Entry 5ANC (electron microscopy, 4.20 A resolution (low resolution: residue-level contacts below are approximate; hydrogen-bond / salt-bridge calls are withheld)); this record covers chains E and N of the 11 polymer chains in the assembly.

Chain E:
Molecule: 60S ribosomal protein L23
Organism: Dictyostelium discoideum
UniProt: Q54G86 (RL23_DICDI); residues 1-136 here = UniProt positions 1-136
Amino-acid sequence (136 residues; each row starts with the number of its first residue):
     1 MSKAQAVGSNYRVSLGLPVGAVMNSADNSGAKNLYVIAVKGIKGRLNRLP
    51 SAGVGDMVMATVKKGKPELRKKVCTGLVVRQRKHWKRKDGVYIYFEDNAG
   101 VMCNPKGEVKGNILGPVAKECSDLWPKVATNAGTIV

Chain N:
Molecule: 26S ribosomal RNA
Organism: Dictyostelium discoideum
Sequence (3741 nucleotides; numbered 1 to 3741; the number before each row is that of its first residue):
     1 UCCGCCUCACCUUUGUAAGAUUACCCGCUGAACUUAAGCAUAUCAGUAAG
    51 CGGAGGAAAAGAAACUAACUAGGAUUCCGUCAGUAACGGCGAGUGAAGAC
   101 GGAAUAGCCCAAGGUUCAAACCUGGAUCUCUUCGAGGUUAGGUGAUGUGA
   151 CCUAUGGACUGAUGGAGCCCGCUGUUGUGACUGCUAAUUCCGUUUGGAAU
   201 UUCGAGUCGUAGAAGGUGAUAACCCUGUUCGCAGUAUCACAACAGUUGGA
   251 CUUUGCCAUUAGCUCCACGAGUAGGAAUGUCUGAAAUUGCAUUCUGAAUG
   301 GGUGAUAAGAUUCAUCCAAGGCUAAAUAUAUGUUAGGAGAUCGAUAGCAU
   351 ACAAGUACCGUGAGGGAAAGGUGAAAAGAACUUUGAAAAAAGGUUUAAAA
   401 GUAUUUGACACCGUUUAUGUGGAAGCGUUUACUUGGACCCCGAUUAAUGA
   451 CGUCGGUUUAGCUCUAAUUCUUAGGUGGCCAAAGUAGAGUGUUACGUGCU
   501 GAUCAAAAGGUAACGGACAUUUGAUUCAUUGGUUAUCGACGAGGAAGGUA
   551 CUCUAAAUCGGCCAGUUACUAACGGGUGAGAUCUGAUGUUUAUAAAAUGG
   601 GGGAUGAGGCUUAUCGGCUUGCUGGUGGCUCGCUCUCAAUAAUGGAUAUU
   651 GGGUUUCAUCAAGAGUGCAAAAUGGUGGCAAUUCACUAUUAGUGGUUAUU
   701 AAUUUUGUUUGCGUGGCUUGGCCUUGUCUACAGGUUAUCUUCGGAUGGCU
   751 UGUAGCUUUGUUGAACGCGUGGGCUUAAUGUUGUGAUUCUAGUAGCGUUA
   801 CCAUAUCGUUAGAGUGGGUUCAAUAAAUGUCCCGUCUUGAAACACGGAUC
   851 AAGGAGGCCGUUUUGUGUGCGAGUGUAAGAGUAAUUAAAACUCUGACGCG
   901 UAUUGAAAGAAAGAAUACUCCAAAAGAUCGUAACUACGGUUACCUUCUGU
   951 AAGGAGUGCCCGAAUCAUGAGAACUCUGUUUCGAAAGGAUUUGCGGUUGA
  1001 GCACCUAGAAUGGGACCCGAAAGGUUGUGAACUAUGCCUGAGGAAGGCGA
  1051 AGUCAGGGGAAACUCUGAUGGAGGCUUGUCGCAAUGCUGACGUGCAAAUC
  1101 GCUUGUCUAACUUGGGUAUAGGGGCGAAAGACUAAUCGAACAACCUAGUA
  1151 GCUGGUUCCUUCCGAAGUUUCCCUCAGGAUAGCUGGAGCAGUAUUCUAGU
  1201 UCCAUCUUGUAAAGACAAUGAUUAGCAGUUUCGGGGGCGUAAUGCUCUCA
  1251 GCUGAUUCUCAAACUCUGAACGGGUGGGUAUCAUUUUAAUUCACUUAAUU
  1301 GGAUUUUAAAAUUAAAUUGCACAUGUGCAAUGAAAAAUAGGAGCUCUUAG
  1351 UGGGCCAUUUUUGGUAAGCAGAACUGGCGAUGUGGGUUGAACCAAAUAUU
  1401 GGGAUAAGACGUCUAACAUUCACUAAUAGAUACCACAAAAGGUGUUAGUU
  1451 CAUUAAGACAGCAGGACGGUGGCCAUGGAAGUCGGUAUCCGCUAAGGAGU
  1501 GUGUAACAACUCACCUGCCAAAUGGACUAGCCCUGAAAAUGGAUGACGCU
  1551 AGCAGUGGAUGGUCGAUGCCCAAUCGUUAAAAGAAGUGAUAAUACUUUUA
  1601 ACGUGUAGGAAGGCGUGAAGGUAACGUAGAAGCUUGAAUGUGAAUUCGAG
  1651 UGGAGUUGUCUUUAGUGCAGAUCUUGAUGGUAGUAGCAAAUAUUCAAAAG
  1701 AAUUUACUUUGAAGGCCGAAGUGGGGAAGGGUUCCAUAACAAUGGAAUUC
  1751 ACUUAUGGGUGAGUCGAUCCUAAGGUUUGGGUUAACUCUCUCUAAUAAGG
  1801 UUACUAGGUCAUUGGAUCGAAAGUGAAGGUGGCUUUAACACUAGUGACUU
  1851 UAUAGGCCGAAAGGGAAGCGGGUUAAAAUUCCUGCACCAUCGAAUGGGAU
  1901 AUUAGGGUAACCGAUCGUAAUCCGGGACAUCAAUUGGCGGUCGAGGAAGA
  1951 GUUAUCUUUUCUUGUUAACAUUGUCUUGGGGUCCUCCGAAUCAGGUCAAC
  2001 UGGAGACGAGGAUUCAUCGCACAAUGGAAGAGCACAGUCCUUUGGAUUGG
  2051 GUCUCGCAUCCGCUAAAUGGUCCUUGAAAACCGGAUUAUGGUAUUUAAUC
  2101 CUAUUUGGUGUUCGUACCAAUAACCACAUCAGGUCUCCAAGGUGAAUAGC
  2151 CUCUGGUCAAAUGUAUUAAUGUAGAUAAGGGAAGUCGGCAAAACCGAUCU
  2201 GUAACUUCGGGAUAAGGAUUGGCUCUAAAGGCUGGUGGAGUGGACAUAUU
  2251 GGAGUUUGCUAUUUGUUUUUUACUUUUAGGAUGGGCAACUGUUUUGAAGG
  2301 UUUAAGAUGGGUGGUAAUUCUUUCCAAUGUGAGGGCUUGCUCGUUCUGCU
  2351 UUACGAUUAACAGCUAAUUUAGAACUGUGACGAUCACCGGGAAUCCAACU
  2401 GUUUAAUUAAAACAAAGCAUUGCGAUAAGCUUAAAAGCUUUUGACGCAAU
  2451 GUGAUUUCUGCCCAGUGCUCUGAAUGUCAAAGUGAAGAGAUUCAACCUAG
  2501 CACGGGUAAACGGCGGGAGUAACUAUGACUCUCUUAAGGUAGCCAAAUGC
  2551 CUCGUCAUCUAAUUAGUGACGCGCAUGAAUGGAUCAAUGAGAUUCCCACU
  2601 GUCCCUAACUACUAUACAGCGAAACCACUGCAAGGGGAACGGGCCUUGCA
  2651 AAAACAGCGGGGAAAGAAGACCCUGUUGAGCUUGACUCUAGUCUGAUAUU
  2701 GCAUAGUGACCUAAAAGGUGUAGAAUAGGUGGGAGGGGCAACCCGACGGU
  2751 GAAAUACCACCCCUUUUGGCGUUACUUUGCUAACUUGGAAUAACAGUACC
  2801 UCAUAAUUCAUUUUAUGAUGGUUUUGGUGAAUAAGCGGAUCAACCACGGG
  2851 UGAAAUCUGUGCAAAUUGGGCAACUGAUUUGUAUAGCAAAGUAGUCCCUC
  2901 UGGUCCCGUAUUAUGUCGACCAAGAACAGUUUCAGGUGGGGAGUUUGGCU
  2951 GGGGCGGCACAUUUGUUAAAAGAUAACGCAAGUGUCCAAAGGCAGGCUCA
  3001 GUGAGAACAGAAAUCUCACGUAGAGUAAAAGGGCAAAAGCCUGCUUGAUU
  3051 CUGAUUUUCAGUACUAAUCGGAACUGGGAAACCAGGGCCUAUCGAUCCUU
  3101 UAUGUGCUUAAAUCUUAACCCUAGAGGUGUCAGAAAAGUUACCACAGGGA
  3151 UAACUGGCUUGUGGCAGCCAAGCGCUCAUAGCGACGCUGCUUUUUGAUCC
  3201 UUCGAUGUCGGCUCUUCUUAUCAUUGUGAAGCAGAAUUCACAAAGUGUUG
  3251 GAUUGUUCACCCACUAACAAGGAACGUGAGCUGGGUUUAGACCGUCGUGA
  3301 GACAGGUUAGUUUUACCCUACUGUUGUCAAUUGUUUGCGUAAUAGUAGCA
  3351 UGAUUUAGUACGAGAGGAACUGUCAUGCCGGAUCACUGGUCUGUAGGUUU
  3401 AUUUGACAAAAUAGUGACCUGCCGCUACCAUCCGUUGGAUAAUGGCUGAA
  3451 CGCCUCUAAGUCAGAAUCCAUUCUAGAAACGCAAACCAAAUGCUUUAGAG
  3501 UGUGAAUGUUGUAGGUAACAUUAGGUUGUUGGUGGGGGACCACUUUCAAC
  3551 UUUAAACCAUAUGAUUAAUCGCUGUUACACUGCAGUUUCCUUCCGGUUAU
  3601 UGUGGUGGGUGGCUAAAUUCUAAUUUAUAUCCUCGUUCCGCUCAACUCUU
  3651 CGAUUGUAGACGACUAUCAAAUGAACUAGGUGCUGUAAGCUUCCGAGUAG
  3701 CGUUCAGUUACGAGGGGUUGAGGCUUUUCCAUUAGUUCUUU
Disordered / not traced: 1-1220, 1271-1355, 1603-2391, 2701-2924, 3481-3741
Sequence notes: conflict C3119 (G in FR733594.)

How chain E and chain N interact:
Contacting residue pairs - 69 pairs, chain E then chain N:
  Met1(E) - U3265(N)
  Lys3(E) - A3353(N)
  Gln5(E) - A3353(N)
  Ala6(E) - A3353(N)
  Val7(E) - C3374(N)
  Gly8(E) - C3374(N)
  Gly8(E) - A3375(N)
  Ser9(E) - A3375(N)
  Ser9(E) - U3376(N)
  Tyr11(E) - A3375(N)
  Tyr11(E) - U3376(N)
  Arg12(E) - U3376(N)
  Arg12(E) - C3428(N)
  Arg12(E) - U3431(N)
  Val13(E) - U3376(N)
  Val13(E) - G3377(N)
  Leu17(E) - U2600(N)
  Tyr35(E) - A2561(N)
  Ile37(E) - A2561(N)
  Ala38(E) - A3263(N)
  Val39(E) - C3264(N)
  Lys40(E) - C3264(N)
  Gly41(E) - C3264(N)
  Gly41(E) - U3265(N)
  Ile42(E) - C3264(N)
  Lys43(E) - U3249(N)
  Lys43(E) - U3265(N)
  Lys43(E) - A3266(N)
  Lys43(E) - A3267(N)
  Lys43(E) - C3268(N)
  Lys43(E) - U3351(N)
  Lys43(E) - G3377(N)
  Gly44(E) - U3249(N)
  Gly44(E) - G3377(N)
  Arg45(E) - U3249(N)
  Arg45(E) - G3250(N)
  Arg45(E) - C3378(N)
  Arg45(E) - C3379(N)
  Leu46(E) - U3249(N)
  Leu46(E) - G3250(N)
  Asn47(E) - C2604(N)
  Asn47(E) - C2605(N)
  Asn47(E) - U3213(N)
  Asn47(E) - G3250(N)
  Arg48(E) - C2604(N)
  Arg48(E) - C2605(N)
  Arg48(E) - G3250(N)
  Arg48(E) - C3378(N)
  Arg48(E) - C3379(N)
  Leu49(E) - C2604(N)
  Pro50(E) - G3250(N)
  Ser51(E) - C2604(N)
  Met59(E) - A3263(N)
  Met59(E) - C3264(N)
  Thr61(E) - A2561(N)
  Lys63(E) - U2560(N)
  Lys63(E) - A2561(N)
  Lys71(E) - C2559(N)
  Lys71(E) - U2560(N)
  Lys71(E) - A2561(N)
  Val73(E) - A2561(N)
  His84(E) - U3387(N)
  His84(E) - G3388(N)
  Lys86(E) - A3385(N)
  Lys86(E) - C3386(N)
  Lys86(E) - U3431(N)
  Lys88(E) - C3432(N)
  Tyr92(E) - C3386(N)
  Tyr92(E) - U3387(N)
Other interface residues (no listed pair), chain E (42 interface residues in all): Ala4, Asn10, Pro18, Gly20, Lys72, Lys83
Other interface residues (no listed pair), chain N (38 interface residues in all): A2562, C3212, C3214, U3248, G3251, G3352, C3429, A3430

Summary:
42 residues of chain E face 38 of chain N across their interface.
Here chain E is 60S ribosomal protein L23 and chain N is 26S ribosomal RNA, both from Dictyostelium
discoideum. Entry 5ANC (Mechanism of eIF6 release from the nascent 60S ribosomal subunit) was determined by
electron microscopy together with 6QKL, 5AN9 and 5ANB from the same study.
